Entry 8BED (electron microscopy, 2.03 A resolution); this record covers chains F and Q of the 8 polymer chains in the assembly.

[Chain F]
Protein: NADH dehydrogenase [ubiquinone] flavoprotein 1, mitochondrial
Source organism: Arabidopsis thaliana
Notes: EC 7.1.1.2
UniProtKB: Q9FNN5 (NDUV1_ARATH); residue numbers follow UniProt; this construct covers 1-486
Chain sequence (486 residues; numbered 1 to 486; the number before each row is that of its first residue):
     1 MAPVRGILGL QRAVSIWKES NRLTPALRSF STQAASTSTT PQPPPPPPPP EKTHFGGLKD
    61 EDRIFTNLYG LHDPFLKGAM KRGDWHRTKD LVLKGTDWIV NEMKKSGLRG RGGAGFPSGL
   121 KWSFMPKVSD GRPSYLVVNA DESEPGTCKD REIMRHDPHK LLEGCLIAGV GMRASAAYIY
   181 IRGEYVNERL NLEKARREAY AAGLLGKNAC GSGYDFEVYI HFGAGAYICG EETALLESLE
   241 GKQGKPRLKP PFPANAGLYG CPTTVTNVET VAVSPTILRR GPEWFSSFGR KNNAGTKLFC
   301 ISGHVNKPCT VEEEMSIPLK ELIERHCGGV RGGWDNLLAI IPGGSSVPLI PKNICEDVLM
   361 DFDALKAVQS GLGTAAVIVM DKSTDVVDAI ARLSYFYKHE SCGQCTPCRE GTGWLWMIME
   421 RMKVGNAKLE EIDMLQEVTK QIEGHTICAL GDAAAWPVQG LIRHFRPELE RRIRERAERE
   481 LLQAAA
Not modelled in the structure: 1-50, 485-486
UniProt features mapped onto this chain:
  - binding site (NADH): Gly-110 to Gly-119
  - binding site (FMN): Phe-222 to Thr-270
  - binding site ([4Fe-4S] cluster): Cys-402, Cys-405, Cys-408, Cys-448
Ion coordination: 4Fe-4S cluster Fe: Cys-402, Cys-405, Cys-408, Cys-448
Residues lining bound ligands:
  - FMN (flavin mononucleotide): Gly-110, Arg-111, Gly-112, Gly-113, Ala-114, Lys-121, Asn-139, Asp-141, Glu-142, Ser-143, Tyr-227, Ile-228, Gly-230, Glu-231, Glu-232, Val-265, Thr-266, Asn-267, Thr-270, Ala-449, Leu-450
  - 4Fe-4S cluster (SF4): Ile-228, Pro-246, Ser-401, Cys-402, Gly-403, Gln-404, Cys-405, Cys-408, Arg-409, Thr-446, Ile-447, Cys-448, Leu-450, Gly-451

[Chain Q]
Protein: NADH dehydrogenase [ubiquinone] iron-sulfur protein 4, mitochondrial
Source organism: Arabidopsis thaliana
UniProtKB: Q9FJW4 (NDUS4_ARATH); residues 1-154 here = UniProt positions 1-154
Chain sequence (154 residues; row label = number of the first residue in the row):
     1 MALCATTQRT IRIAATLRRV ARPFATDAVV ESDYKRGEIG KVSGIPEEHL SRKVIIYSPA
    61 RTATQSGSGK LGKWKINFVS TLKWENPLMG WTSTGDPYAN VGDSALAFDS EEAAKSFAER
   121 HGWDYKVKKP NTPLLKVKSY SDNFKWKGNP QPEN
Not modelled in the structure: 1-46, 152-154

[Chain F / chain Q interface]
Residue-residue contacts - 14 pairs, chain F then chain Q:
  Gly-131(F) / Trp-146(Q)
  Arg-132(F) / Trp-146(Q)
  Pro-133(F) / Trp-146(Q)
  Glu-237(F) / Phe-144(Q)
  Arg-247(F) / Tyr-140(Q)
  Arg-247(F) / Phe-144(Q)
  Leu-248(F) / Tyr-140(Q)  hydrogen bond (backbone-side chain)
  Pro-250(F) / Tyr-140(Q)
  Pro-251(F) / Tyr-140(Q)
  Pro-251(F) / Ser-141(Q)
  Pro-251(F) / Phe-144(Q)  hydrophobic
  Tyr-259(F) / Trp-146(Q)
  Gly-260(F) / Phe-144(Q)
  Cys-261(F) / Trp-146(Q)

[In short]
Chain F and chain Q form an interface of 11 and 4 residues respectively; the contacts include 1 hydrogen bond.
Its one hydrogen-bonded contact is Leu-248(F)/Tyr-140(Q). Bound to chain F: flavin mononucleotide and 4Fe-4S
cluster.
Chain F is NADH dehydrogenase [ubiquinone] flavoprotein 1, mitochondrial and chain Q is NADH dehydrogenase
[ubiquinone] iron-sulfur protein 4, mitochondrial, both from Arabidopsis thaliana; the structure, Cryo-EM
structure of the Arabidopsis thaliana I+III2 supercomplex (CI peripheral tip), was determined by electron
microscopy (same publication as 8BEE, 8BEF, 8BEH, 8BEL, 8BEP, 8BPX, 8BQ5 and 8BQ6).
